Entry 7O1O (X-ray diffraction, 1.25 A resolution); this record covers chain A.

# Chain A
Molecule: [FeFe] hydrogenase maturase subunit HydE
From: Thermotoga maritima (strain ATCC 43589 / MSB8 / DSM 3109 / JCM 10099)
Notes: EC 1.8.-.-
UniProtKB: Q9X0Z6 (HYDE_THEMA); numbering as in UniProt (aligned over 2-345)
Sequence (357 residues; numbered -9 to 347; the number before each row is that of its first residue; numbers below 1 keep their minus sign (Met-9 is residue -9)):
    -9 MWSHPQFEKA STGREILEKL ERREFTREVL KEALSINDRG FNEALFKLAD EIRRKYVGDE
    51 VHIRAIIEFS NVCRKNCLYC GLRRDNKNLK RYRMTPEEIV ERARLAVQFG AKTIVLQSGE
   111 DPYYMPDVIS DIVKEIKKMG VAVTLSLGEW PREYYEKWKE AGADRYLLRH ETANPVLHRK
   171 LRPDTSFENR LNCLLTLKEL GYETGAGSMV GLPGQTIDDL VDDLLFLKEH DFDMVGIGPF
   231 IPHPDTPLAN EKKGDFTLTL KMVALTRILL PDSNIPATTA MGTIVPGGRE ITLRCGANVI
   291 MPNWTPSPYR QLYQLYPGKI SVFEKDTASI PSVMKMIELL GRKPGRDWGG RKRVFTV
Unresolved in the structure: 347
Construct notes: initiating methionine (-9); expression tag (-8 to 1, 346-347); engineered mutation Ser311 (Cys in Q9X0Z6), Ser319 (Cys in Q9X0Z6), Ser322 (Cys in Q9X0Z6)
Ion coordination: 4Fe-4S cluster Fe: Cys63, Cys67, Cys70 (together with S-adenosylhomocysteine)
Ligand contacts:
  - carbon monoxide / cyanide ion: Ile56, Val105, Gln107, Leu157, Arg159, Gly226, Pro266, Ala267, Thr268, Thr269, Met291
  - cysteine (CYS): Ile56, Gln107, Arg159, Thr268, Thr269, Ala270, Leu305, Tyr306, Lys309
  - pyruvic acid (PYR): Leu68, Pro237, Glu241
  - S-adenosylhomocysteine (SAH): Tyr69, Cys70, Gln107, Ser108, Gly109, Glu110, Ser136, Leu137, Gly138, Leu158, Arg159, Glu161, Arg180, Met199, Pro229, Phe230, Ile231, Tyr303, Leu305, Tyr306
  - 4Fe-4S cluster (SF4): Cys63, Lys65, Asn66, Cys67, Tyr69, Cys70, Leu72, Arg73, Gly109, Glu110, Arg172
UniProt features mapped onto this chain:
  - binding site ([4Fe-4S] cluster): Cys63, Cys67, Cys70
  - mutagenesis: Cys63 (C63A: Eliminates binding of one iron-sulfur cluster; when associated with A-67 and A-70), Cys67 (C67A: Eliminates binding of one iron-sulfur cluster; when associated with A-63 and A-70), Cys70 (C70A: Eliminates binding of one iron-sulfur cluster; when associated with A-63 and A-67)
What the authors report for this chain:
  - conformationally variable residues (side-chain flip): Ile56, Leu157, Arg159, Thr269, Met291, Lys309
  - binding site for cysteine: Gln107, Arg159, Lys309
  - contacts within the chain: Glu58-Lys309 (salt bridge)

# Overview
Bound to chain A: cysteine, carbon monoxide / cyanide ion, pyruvic acid, S-adenosylhomocysteine and 4Fe-4S
cluster. From UniProt: 3 [4Fe-4S] cluster-binding residues and 3 mutagenesis sites. From the paper: a binding
site for cysteine at Gln107, Arg159 and Lys309; conformational variability at Ile56, Leu157 and Arg159 among
others.
Chain A is [FeFe] hydrogenase maturase subunit HydE (Thermotoga maritima (strain ATCC 43589 / MSB8 / DSM 3109
/ JCM 10099)); the structure, Complex-B bound [FeFe]-hydrogenase maturase HydE fromT. Maritima (Auxiliary
cluster deleted variant), was determined by X-ray diffraction, deposited together with 7O1P, 7O1S, 7O1T, 7O25
and 7O26.
